PDB entry 3PAZ | X-ray diffraction, 1.73 A resolution | chain A

[Chain A]
Protein: Pseudoazurin
Source organism: Alcaligenes faecalis
Reference sequence: P04377 (AZUP_ALCFA); residues 1-123 here correspond to UniProt positions 24-146 (UniProt number = residue number + 23)
Amino-acid sequence (123 residues; each row starts with the number of its first residue):
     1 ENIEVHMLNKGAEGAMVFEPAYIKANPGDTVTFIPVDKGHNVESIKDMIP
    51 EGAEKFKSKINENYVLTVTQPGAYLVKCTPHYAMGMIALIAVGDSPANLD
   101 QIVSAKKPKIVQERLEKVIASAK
Bound ions: Cu ion: His40, Cys78, His81

[Overview]
His40, Cys78 and His81 form the Cu ion site.
Chain A is Pseudoazurin (Alcaligenes faecalis); the structure, Reduced native pseudoazurin from a. faecalis,
was determined by X-ray diffraction, deposited together with 4PAZ, 5PAZ, 6PAZ, 7PAZ and 8PAZ.
